6QEL - chains C and J of the 12 polymer chains in the assembly; structure by electron microscopy, 3.90 A resolution.

== Chain C ==
Name: Replicative DNA helicase
From: Escherichia coli
Notes: EC 3.6.4.12
UniProt: E3PC72 (E3PC72_ECOH1); numbering as in UniProt (aligned over 1-471)
Amino-acid sequence (471 residues; numbered 1 to 471; the number before each row is that of its first residue):
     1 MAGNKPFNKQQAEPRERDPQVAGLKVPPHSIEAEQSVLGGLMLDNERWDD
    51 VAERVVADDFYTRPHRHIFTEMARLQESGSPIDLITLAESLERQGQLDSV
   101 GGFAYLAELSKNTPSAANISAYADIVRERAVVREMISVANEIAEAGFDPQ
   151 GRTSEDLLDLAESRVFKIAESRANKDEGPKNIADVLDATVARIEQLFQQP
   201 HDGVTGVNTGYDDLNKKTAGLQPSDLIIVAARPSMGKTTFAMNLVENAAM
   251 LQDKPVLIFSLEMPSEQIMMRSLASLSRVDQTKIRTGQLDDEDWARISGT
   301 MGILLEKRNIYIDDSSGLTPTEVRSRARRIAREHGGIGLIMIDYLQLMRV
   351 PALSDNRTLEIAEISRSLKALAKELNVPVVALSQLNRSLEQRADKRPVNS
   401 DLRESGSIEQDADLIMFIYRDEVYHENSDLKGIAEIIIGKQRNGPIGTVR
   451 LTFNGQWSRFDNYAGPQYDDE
Unresolved in the structure: 1-18, 469-471
Bound ions: Mg2+: Thr-238, Glu-262 (together with ADP)
Residues lining bound ligands:
  - ADP (adenosine-5'-diphosphate), molecule 1: Arg-232, Pro-233, Ser-234, Gly-236, Lys-237, Thr-238, Thr-239, Glu-262, Arg-271, Gln-281, Arg-420, Phe-453, Gly-455, Gln-456, Ser-458
  - ADP, molecule 2: Lys-440, Gln-441, Arg-442, Asn-443, Gly-444, Pro-445

== Chain J ==
Name: DNA replication protein dnaC
From: Escherichia coli
UniProt: L3QJA3 (L3QJA3_ECOLX); residues 1-245 here = UniProt positions 1-245
Amino-acid sequence (245 residues; each row starts with the number of its first residue):
     1 MKNVGDLMQRLQKMMPAHIKPAFKTGEELLAWQKEQGAIRSAALERENRA
    51 MKMQRTFNRSGIRPLHQNCSFENYRVECEGQMNALSKARQYVEEFDGNIA
   101 SFIFSGKPGTGKNHLAAAICNELLLRGKSVLIITVADIMSAMKDTFRNSG
   151 TSEEQLLNDLSNVDLLVIDEIGVQTESKYEKVIINQIVDRRSSSKRPTGM
   201 LTNSNMEEMTKLLGERVMDRMRLGNSLWVIFNWDSYRSRVTGKEY
Unresolved in the structure: 148-153, 244-245
Bound ions: Mg2+: Asn-113, Asp-169
Residues lining bound ligands: 08T ([[[(2R,3S,4R,5R)-5-(6-aminopurin-9-yl)-3,4-bis(oxidanyl)oxolan-2-yl]methoxy-oxidanyl-phosphoryl]oxy-oxidanyl-phosphoryl]oxy-tris(fluoranyl)beryllium): Leu-65, His-66, Cys-69, Asn-73, Tyr-74, Arg-75, Pro-108, Gly-109, Thr-110, Gly-111, Lys-112, Asn-113, His-114, Asn-203, Tyr-236, Arg-237

== Interface between chain C and chain J ==
Pairs across the interface - 7 pairs, chain C then chain J:
  Leu-186(C) with Leu-7(J), hydrophobic
  Asp-187(C) with Met-1(J); Arg-10(J), salt bridge
  Val-190(C) with Met-14(J)
  Ile-193(C) with Met-14(J)
  Glu-194(C) with Arg-10(J), salt bridge; Met-14(J)
Also at the interface, not in a pair above, chain C (7 interface residues in all): Asp-184, Phe-197
Also at the interface, not in a pair above, chain J (6 interface residues in all): Lys-2, Leu-11

== Overview ==
Chain C and chain J form an interface of 7 and 6 residues respectively, with 2 salt bridges. Polar pairs
include Asp-187(C)/Arg-10(J) and Glu-194(C)/Arg-10(J). Chain C binds ADP. Bound to chain J: compound 08T.
Thr-238(C) and Glu-262(C) coordinate Mg2+.
Chain C is Replicative DNA helicase and chain J is DNA replication protein dnaC, both from Escherichia coli;
the structure, E. coli DnaBC apo complex, was determined by electron microscopy (same publication as 6QEM).
